PDB entry 8B9A | electron microscopy, 3.50 A resolution | chains B and J of the 23 polymer chains in the assembly

[Chain B]
Protein: DNA polymerase alpha subunit B
From: Saccharomyces cerevisiae
UniProt: P38121 (DPOA2_YEAST); numbering as in UniProt (aligned over 1-705)
Sequence (705 residues; numbered 1 to 705; the number before each row is that of its first residue):
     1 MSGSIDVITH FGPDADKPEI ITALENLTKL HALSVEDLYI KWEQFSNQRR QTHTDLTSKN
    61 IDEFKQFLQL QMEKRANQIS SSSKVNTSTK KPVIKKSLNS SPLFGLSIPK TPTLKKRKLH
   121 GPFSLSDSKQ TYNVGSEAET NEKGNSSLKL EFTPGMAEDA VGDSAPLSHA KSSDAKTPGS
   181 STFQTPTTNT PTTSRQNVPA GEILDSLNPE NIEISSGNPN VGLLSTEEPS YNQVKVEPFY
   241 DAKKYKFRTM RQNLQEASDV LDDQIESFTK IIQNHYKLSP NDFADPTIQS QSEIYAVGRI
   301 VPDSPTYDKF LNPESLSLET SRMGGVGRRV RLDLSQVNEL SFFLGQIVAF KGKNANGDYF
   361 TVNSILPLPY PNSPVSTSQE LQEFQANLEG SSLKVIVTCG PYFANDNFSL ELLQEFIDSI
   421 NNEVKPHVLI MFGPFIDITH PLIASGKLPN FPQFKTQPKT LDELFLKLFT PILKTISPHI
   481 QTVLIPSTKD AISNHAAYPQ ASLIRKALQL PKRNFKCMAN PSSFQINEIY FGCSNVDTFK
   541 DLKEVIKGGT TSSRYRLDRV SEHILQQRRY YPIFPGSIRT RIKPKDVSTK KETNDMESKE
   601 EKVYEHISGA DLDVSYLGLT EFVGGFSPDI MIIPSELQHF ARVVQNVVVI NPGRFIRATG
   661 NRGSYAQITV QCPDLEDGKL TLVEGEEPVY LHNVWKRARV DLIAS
Unresolved in the structure: 80-202, 583-603
Curated features (UniProtKB/Swiss-Prot):
  - modified residue: S126 (Phosphoserine)

[Chain J]
Protein: DNA polymerase alpha catalytic subunit A
From: Saccharomyces cerevisiae
Notes: EC 2.7.7.7
UniProt: P13382 (DPOLA_YEAST); residue numbers follow UniProt; this construct covers 1-1468
Sequence (1468 residues; each row starts with the number of its first residue):
     1 MSSKSEKLEK LRKLQAARNG TSIDDYEGDE SDGDRIYDEI DEKEYRARKR QELLHDDFVV
    61 DDDGVGYVDR GVEEDWREVD NSSSDEDTGN LASKDSKRKK NIKREKDHQI TDMLRTQHSK
   121 STLLAHAKKS QKKSIPIDNF DDILGEFESG EVEKPNILLP SKLRENLNSS PTSEFKSSIK
   181 RVNGNDESSH DAGISKKVKI DPDSSTDKYL EIESSPLKLQ SRKLRYANDV QDLLDDVENS
   241 PVVATKRQNV LQDTLLANPP SAQSLADEED DEDSDEDIIL KRRTMRSVTT TRRVNIDSRS
   301 NPSTSPFVTA PGTPIGIKGL TPSKSLQSNT DVATLAVNVK KEDVVDPETD TFQMFWLDYC
   361 EVNNTLILFG KVKLKDDNCV SAMVQINGLC RELFFLPREG KTPTDIHEEI IPLLMDKYGL
   421 DNIRAKPQKM KYSFELPDIP SESDYLKVLL PYQTPKSSRD TIPSDLSSDT FYHVFGGNSN
   481 IFESFVIQNR IMGPCWLDIK GADFNSIRNA SHCAVEVSVD KPQNITPTTT KTMPNLRCLS
   541 LSIQTLMNPK ENKQEIVSIT LSAYRNISLD SPIPENIKPD DLCTLVRPPQ STSFPLGLAA
   601 LAKQKLPGRV RLFNNEKAML SCFCAMLKVE DPDVIIGHRL QNVYLDVLAH RMHDLNIPTF
   661 SSIGRRLRRT WPEKFGRGNS NMNHFFISDI CSGRLICDIA NEMGQSLTPK CQSWDLSEMY
   721 QVTCEKEHKP LDIDYQNPQY QNDVNSMTMA LQENITNCMI SAEVSYRIQL LTLTKQLTNL
   781 AGNAWAQTLG GTRAGRNEYI LLHEFSRNGF IVPDKEGNRS RAQKQRQNEE NADAPVNSKK
   841 AKYQGGLVFE PEKGLHKNYV LVMDFNSLYP SIIQEFNICF TTVDRNKEDI DELPSVPPSE
   901 VDQGVLPRLL ANLVDRRREV KKVMKTETDP HKRVQCDIRQ QALKLTANSM YGCLGYVNSR
   961 FYAKPLAMLV TNKGREILMN TRQLAESMNL LVVYGDTDSV MIDTGCDNYA DAIKIGLGFK
  1021 RLVNERYRLL EIDIDNVFKK LLLHAKKKYA ALTVNLDKNG NGTTVLEVKG LDMKRREFCP
  1081 LSRDVSIHVL NTILSDKDPE EALQEVYDYL EDIRIKVETN NIRIDKYKIN MKLSKDPKAY
  1141 PGGKNMPAVQ VALRMRKAGR VVKAGSVITF VITKQDEIDN AADTPALSVA ERAHALNEVM
  1201 IKSNNLIPDP QYYLEKQIFA PVERLLERID SFNVVRLSEA LGLDSKKYFR REGGNNNGED
  1261 INNLQPLETT ITDVERFKDT VTLELSCPSC DKRFPFGGIV SSNYYRVSYN GLQCKHCEQL
  1321 FTPLQLTSQI EHSIRAHISL YYAGWLQCDD STCGIVTRQV SVFGKRCLND GCTGVMRYKY
  1381 SDKQLYNQLL YFDSLFDCEK NKKQELKPIY LPDDLDYPKE QLTESSIKAL TEQNRELMET
  1441 GRSVVQKYLN DCGRRYVDMT SIFDFMLN
Unresolved in the structure: 1-139, 150-1270
Curated features (UniProtKB/Swiss-Prot):
  - zinc finger: C1287 to C1317 (CysA-type)
  - motif: C1348 to C1372 (CysB motif)
  - binding site (Zn(2+)): C1287, C1290, C1314, C1317, C1348, C1353, C1367, C1372
  - modified residue: S2 (N-acetylserine), S31 (Phosphoserine), S82 (Phosphoserine), S83 (Phosphoserine), S84 (Phosphoserine), S169 (Phosphoserine), S170 (Phosphoserine), T172 (Phosphothreonine), S240 (Phosphoserine), S274 (Phosphoserine), T309 (Phosphothreonine), T313 (Phosphothreonine)
  - natural variant: G493 (G493R: In temperature sensitive mutant)
  - mutagenesis: D236 (D236N: Increase in length of X' and Y' telomeres. No effect on telomere position effect. Reduced interaction with CDC13), E238 (E238K: Increase in length of X' and Y' telomeres. Reduced interaction with CDC13), P241 (P241T: Increase in length of X' and Y' telomeres. Reduced interaction with CDC13), L868 (L868M: Increases rates of C-to-A transversion substitutions)

[Interface between chain B and chain J]
Contacting residue pairs - 110 pairs, chain B then chain J:
  A76(B) - E1432(J)
  R248(B) - N1450(J)  hydrogen bond (side chain-backbone)
  R248(B) - D1451(J)  salt bridge
  R248(B) - G1453(J)
  R248(B) - Y1456(J)
  T249(B) - Y1342(J)
  T249(B) - D1451(J)  hydrogen bond (backbone-backbone)
  T249(B) - C1452(J)
  T249(B) - G1453(J)  hydrogen bond (backbone-backbone)
  M250(B) - I1338(J)  hydrophobic
  M250(B) - Y1341(J)  hydrophobic
  M250(B) - Y1342(J)  hydrogen bond (backbone-side chain)
  M250(B) - D1382(J)
  M250(B) - L1385(J)  hydrophobic
  M250(B) - L1389(J)  hydrophobic
  M250(B) - Y1448(J)
  M250(B) - D1451(J)
  M250(B) - C1452(J)  hydrophobic
  R251(B) - Y1341(J)
  R251(B) - D1382(J)
  R251(B) - G1453(J)  hydrogen bond (side chain-backbone)
  R251(B) - R1454(J)
  Q252(B) - Y1341(J)  hydrogen bond (backbone-side chain)
  Q252(B) - Y1378(J)  hydrogen bond
  L254(B) - V1360(J)  hydrophobic
  L254(B) - G1364(J)
  L254(B) - K1365(J)
  L254(B) - M1376(J)
  L254(B) - Y1378(J)
  Q255(B) - F1363(J)
  S258(B) - S1361(J)
  S258(B) - V1362(J)
  S258(B) - F1363(J)
  S258(B) - G1364(J)
  L261(B) - V1360(J)  hydrophobic
  D262(B) - V1362(J)
  I265(B) - V1362(J)  hydrophobic
  V301(B) - Q1359(J)
  P302(B) - Q1359(J)
  P305(B) - I1355(J)  hydrophobic
  P305(B) - T1357(J)  hydrogen bond (backbone-side chain)
  P305(B) - L1368(J)  hydrophobic
  P305(B) - N1369(J)
  T306(B) - I1355(J)
  T306(B) - V1356(J)
  Y307(B) - Q1359(J)
  E319(B) - V1360(J)
  E319(B) - S1361(J)
  E319(B) - V1362(J)  hydrogen bond (side chain-backbone)
  T320(B) - V1362(J)
  R322(B) - V1362(J)  hydrogen bond (side chain-backbone)
  R322(B) - F1363(J)
  V326(B) - F1363(J)
  V326(B) - R1366(J)  hydrogen bond (backbone-side chain)
  G327(B) - V1362(J)
  G327(B) - F1363(J)
  R329(B) - Q1359(J)
  R329(B) - L1368(J)
  I438(B) - E1331(J)
  I438(B) - H1332(J)  hydrogen bond (backbone-side chain)
  I438(B) - R1335(J)
  A444(B) - H1332(J)
  S445(B) - S1286(J)
  G446(B) - P1288(J)
  G446(B) - Q1325(J)
  G446(B) - Q1329(J)
  K447(B) - P1288(J)
  K447(B) - D1291(J)  salt bridge
  L448(B) - L1324(J)
  L448(B) - Q1325(J)  hydrogen bond (backbone-side chain)
  L448(B) - S1328(J)
  N450(B) - T1322(J)
  F451(B) - L1324(J)  hydrophobic
  P458(B) - L1324(J)
  K459(B) - P1323(J)
  K459(B) - L1324(J)
  K459(B) - T1327(J)  hydrogen bond (backbone-side chain)
  K459(B) - E1436(J)  salt bridge
  K459(B) - T1440(J)
  T460(B) - L1324(J)
  T460(B) - T1327(J)
  T460(B) - T1440(J)
  T460(B) - V1444(J)
  L461(B) - L1324(J)
  L461(B) - E1331(J)
  D462(B) - K1447(J)  salt bridge
  T488(B) - R1335(J)  hydrogen bond (backbone-side chain)
  A491(B) - E1331(J)
  A491(B) - K1447(J)  hydrogen bond (backbone-side chain)
  N494(B) - K1447(J)
  N494(B) - D1451(J)  hydrogen bond
  H495(B) - D1451(J)
  A496(B) - R1335(J)
  A496(B) - I1338(J)
  A496(B) - Y1342(J)
  A497(B) - Y1342(J)
  F574(B) - V1360(J)  hydrophobic
  P575(B) - R1358(J)
  P575(B) - Q1359(J)
  G576(B) - R1358(J)  hydrogen bond (backbone-side chain)
  I578(B) - R1358(J)
  H606(B) - S1339(J)  hydrogen bond
  H606(B) - L1340(J)
  H606(B) - A1343(J)
  S608(B) - S1339(J)
  G609(B) - S1339(J)
  D611(B) - S1339(J)  hydrogen bond
  D611(B) - Y1342(J)
  L612(B) - Y1342(J)
  D613(B) - Y1342(J)  hydrogen bond
Also at the interface, not in a pair above, chain B (63 interface residues in all): Q69, N77, A257, S321, I443, L464, K489, I492, S493, S577, I607
Also at the interface, not in a pair above, chain J (54 interface residues in all): A1336, W1345, L1346, A1429

[Overview]
The interface between chain B and chain J involves 63 residues on one side and 54 on the other; the contacts
include 21 hydrogen bonds and 4 salt bridges. Polar pairs include R248(B)-D1451(J), K447(B)-D1291(J) and
K459(B)-E1436(J).
Chain B is DNA polymerase alpha subunit B and chain J is DNA polymerase alpha catalytic subunit A, both from
Saccharomyces cerevisiae; the structure, S. cerevisiae replisome + Ctf4, bound by pol alpha primase. Complex
engaged with a fork DNA ..., was determined by electron microscopy (same publication as 8B9B and 8B9C).
